1P7Q - chains A and B of the 4 polymer chains in the assembly; structure by X-ray diffraction, 3.40 A resolution.

[Chain A]
Molecule: HLA class I histocompatibility antigen, A-2 alpha chain
From: Homo sapiens
Reference sequence: P01892 (1A02_HUMAN); residues 1-276 here correspond to UniProt positions 25-300 (UniProt number = residue number + 24)
Amino-acid sequence (276 residues; row label = number of the first residue in the row):
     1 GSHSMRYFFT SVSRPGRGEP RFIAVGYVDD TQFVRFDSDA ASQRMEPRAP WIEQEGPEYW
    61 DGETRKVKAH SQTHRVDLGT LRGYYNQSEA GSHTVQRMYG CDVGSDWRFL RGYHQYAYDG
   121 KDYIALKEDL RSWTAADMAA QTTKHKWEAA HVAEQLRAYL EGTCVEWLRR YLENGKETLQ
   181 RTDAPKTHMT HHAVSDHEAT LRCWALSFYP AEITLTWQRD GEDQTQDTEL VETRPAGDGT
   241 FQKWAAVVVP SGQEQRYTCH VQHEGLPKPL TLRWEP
Disulfide bonds: C101-C164, C203-C259

[Chain B]
Molecule: Beta-2-microglobulin
From: Homo sapiens
Reference sequence: P61769 (B2MG_HUMAN); residues 1-99 here correspond to UniProt positions 21-119 (UniProt number = residue number + 20)
Amino-acid sequence (99 residues; numbered 1 to 99; the number before each row is that of its first residue):
     1 IQRTPKIQVY SRHPAENGKS NFLNCYVSGF HPSDIEVDLL KNGERIEKVE HSDLSFSKDW
    61 SFYLLYYTEF TPTEKDEYAC RVNHVTLSQP KIVKWDRDM
Disordered / not traced: 17-20, 74-75
Disulfide bonds: C25-C80

[How chain A and chain B interact]
Residue-residue contacts (55):
  F8(A) with S55(B); F56(B)
  F9(A) with F56(B)
  T10(A) with F56(B); F62(B)
  V12(A) with S33(B); D34(B)
  I23(A) with L54(B), hydrophobic
  V25(A) with L54(B); S55(B)
  Y27(A) with S55(B); Y63(B), hydrogen bond
  Q32(A) with D53(B), hydrogen bond
  R35(A) with D53(B), salt bridge
  R48(A) with D53(B), salt bridge
  T94(A) with F62(B)
  Q96(A) with H31(B), hydrogen bond; F56(B); W60(B), hydrogen bond (side chain-backbone); F62(B)
  R97(A) with W60(B)
  M98(A) with F56(B), hydrophobic
  Q115(A) with K58(B), hydrogen bond; W60(B)
  Y116(A) with W60(B)
  A117(A) with W60(B)
  D119(A) with H31(B)
  G120(A) with H31(B), hydrogen bond (backbone-side chain)
  K121(A) with I1(B)
  D122(A) with W60(B), hydrogen bond
  H192(A) with D98(B), salt bridge
  R202(A) with D98(B), hydrogen bond (side chain-backbone); M99(B)
  W204(A) with D98(B); M99(B), hydrophobic
  S207(A) with H13(B)
  V231(A) with Q8(B)
  E232(A) with K6(B); Q8(B), hydrogen bond; S28(B), hydrogen bond
  R234(A) with Q8(B), hydrogen bond; Y10(B); M99(B)
  P235(A) with Y10(B), hydrogen bond (backbone-side chain); Y26(B), hydrophobic; L65(B)
  A236(A) with R12(B); N24(B), hydrogen bond (backbone-side chain)
  G237(A) with R12(B); L65(B)
  D238(A) with R12(B)
  Q242(A) with Y10(B); S11(B), hydrogen bond (side chain-backbone); R12(B), hydrogen bond (side chain-backbone)
  W244(A) with M99(B)
Interface residues without a listed pair, chain A (37 interface residues in all): S92, T190, L206
Interface residues without a listed pair, chain B (25 interface residues in all): R97

[In short]
37 residues of chain A face 25 of chain B across their interface; the contacts include 15 hydrogen bonds and 3
salt bridges. Among the polar pairs are R35(A)-D53(B), R48(A)-D53(B) and H192(A)-D98(B).
Chain A is HLA class I histocompatibility antigen, A-2 alpha chain and chain B is Beta-2-microglobulin, both
from Homo sapiens; the structure, Crystal Structure of HLA-A2 Bound to LIR-1, a Host and Viral MHC Receptor,
was determined by X-ray diffraction.
